Entry 8TIC (X-ray diffraction, 2.70 A resolution); this record covers chains A and C.

# Chain A (and C)
Protein: N-acetyllactosaminide beta-1,3-N-acetylglucosaminyltransferase 2
From: Homo sapiens
Notes: EC 2.4.1.149; chain C of this document is another copy of the same molecule, construct and numbering; everything in this record applies to it too
Reference sequence: Q9NY97 (B3GN2_HUMAN); residue numbers follow UniProt; this construct covers 1-397
Amino-acid sequence (397 residues; each row starts with the number of its first residue):
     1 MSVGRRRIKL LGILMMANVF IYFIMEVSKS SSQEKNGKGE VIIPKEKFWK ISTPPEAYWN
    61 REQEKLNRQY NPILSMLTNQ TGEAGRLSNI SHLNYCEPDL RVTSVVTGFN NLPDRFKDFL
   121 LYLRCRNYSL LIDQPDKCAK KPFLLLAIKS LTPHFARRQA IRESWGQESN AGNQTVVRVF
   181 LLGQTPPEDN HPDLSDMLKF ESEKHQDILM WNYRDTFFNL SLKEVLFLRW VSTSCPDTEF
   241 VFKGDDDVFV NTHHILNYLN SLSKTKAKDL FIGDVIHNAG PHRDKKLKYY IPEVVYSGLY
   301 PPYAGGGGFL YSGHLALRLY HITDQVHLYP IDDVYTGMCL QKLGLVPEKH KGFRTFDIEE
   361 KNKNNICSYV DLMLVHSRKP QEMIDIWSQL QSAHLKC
Not modelled in the structure: 1-46, 72-89, 171, 360-363 (chain C: 1-54, 78-89, 171, 360-362)
Swiss-Prot annotation at these positions:
  - glycosylation (N-linked (GlcNAc...) asparagine): Asn79, Asn89, Asn127, Asn173, Asn219
Disulfides: Cys96-Cys125, Cys138-Cys235, Cys367-Cys397
Covalent attachments: N-acetylglucosamine (NAG) linked to Asn127; glycan linked to Asn219

# How chain A and chain C interact
Pairs across the interface - 46 pairs, chain A then chain C:
  Pro153(A) with Ala156(C), hydrophobic
  Phe155(A) with Phe155(C), hydrophobic; Leu194(C); Met197(C), hydrophobic
  Ala156(A) with Pro153(C), hydrophobic; Leu194(C), hydrophobic
  Gln159(A) with Pro192(C); Asp193(C); Leu194(C)
  Ala160(A) with Pro192(C)
  Glu163(A) with His191(C); Pro192(C); Asp193(C), hydrogen bond (side chain-backbone)
  Asp189(A) with Gln381(C)
  Asn190(A) with Gln381(C); Ile384(C); Asp385(C), hydrogen bond
  His191(A) with Glu163(C); Gln381(C), hydrogen bond; Ile384(C)
  Pro192(A) with Ala156(C); Gln159(C); Ala160(C); Glu163(C); Ile384(C)
  Asp193(A) with Gln159(C); Glu163(C), hydrogen bond (backbone-side chain)
  Leu194(A) with Ala156(C), hydrophobic
  Asp196(A) with Phe200(C); Lys204(C), salt bridge
  Met197(A) with Phe155(C), hydrophobic; Met197(C), hydrophobic; Phe200(C), hydrophobic; Glu201(C)
  Phe200(A) with Asp196(C); Met197(C), hydrophobic; Phe200(C), hydrophobic
  Glu201(A) with Met197(C)
  Lys204(A) with Asp196(C), salt bridge
  Gln381(A) with Asp189(C), hydrogen bond (side chain-backbone); Asn190(C); His191(C), hydrogen bond
  Ile384(A) with Asn190(C); His191(C); Pro192(C)
  Asp385(A) with Asn190(C), hydrogen bond
Interface residues without a listed pair, chain A (21 interface residues in all): Pro380
Interface residues without a listed pair, chain C (21 interface residues in all): Pro380

# In short
Chain A and chain C each contribute 21 residues to their interface, with 7 hydrogen bonds and 2 salt bridges.
Polar contacts include Asp196(A)-Lys204(C), Glu163(A)-Asp193(C) and Asn190(A)-Asp385(C).
Both chains are N-acetyllactosaminide beta-1,3-N-acetylglucosaminyltransferase 2 (Homo sapiens). Entry 8TIC
(Structure of human beta 1,3-N-acetylglucosaminyltransferase 2 with compound 1) was determined by X-ray
diffraction.
